Entry 1HZ5 (X-ray diffraction, 1.80 A resolution); this record covers chain A.

== Chain A ==
Molecule: Protein L
From: Finegoldia magna
Notes: fragment: b1 domain
UniProtKB: Q51912 (Q51912_PEPMA); residues 2-64 here correspond to UniProt positions 111-173 (UniProt number = residue number + 109)
Sequence (72 residues; numbered -7 to 64; the number before each row is that of its first residue; numbers below 1 keep their minus sign (Met-7 is residue -7)):
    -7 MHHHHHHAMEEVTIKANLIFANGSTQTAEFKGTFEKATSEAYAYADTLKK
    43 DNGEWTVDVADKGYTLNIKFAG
Construct notes: expression tag (-7 to 0); cloning artifact (1); engineered mutation Trp47 (Tyr156 in Q51912)
Bound ions: Zn2+ site 1: His-6 (shared with 1 residue of chain B); Zn2+ site 2: His-5, His-3, Glu46 (shared with 1 residue of chain B); Zn2+ site 3: His-4, His-2, Glu2, Glu27; Zn2+ site 4: His-2 (shared with 1 residue of chain B); Zn2+ site 5: His-1 (shared with 3 residues of chain B); Zn2+ site 6: Glu21 (shared with 1 residue of chain B); Zn2+ site 7: Asp38 (shared with 1 residue of chain B); Zn2+ site 8: Asp43 (shared with 1 residue of chain B)

== Overview ==
The Zn2+ site 2 is built by His-5, His-3 and Glu46. His-4, His-2, Glu2 and Glu27 coordinate Zn2+ site 3.
Chain A is Protein L (Finegoldia magna); the structure, Crystal structures of the B1 domain of protein L from
peptostreptococcus magnus, with a tyrosine to ..., was determined by X-ray diffraction.
